3N97 - chains B and M of the 6 polymer chains in the assembly; structure by X-ray diffraction, 3.25 A resolution.

== Chain B ==
Protein: DNA-directed RNA polymerase subunit alpha
Organism: Escherichia coli
Notes: EC 2.7.7.6; fragment: alpha subunit C-terminal domain, residues 246-329
Reference sequence: P0A7Z4 (RPOA_ECOLI); residues 246-329 here = UniProt positions 246-329
Amino-acid sequence (84 residues; numbered 246 to 329; the number before each row is that of its first residue):
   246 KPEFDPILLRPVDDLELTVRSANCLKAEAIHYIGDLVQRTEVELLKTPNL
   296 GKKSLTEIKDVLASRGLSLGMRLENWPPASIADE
Unresolved in the structure: 246-249, 325-329
UniProt features mapped onto this chain:
  - modified residue: Arg-265 (ADP-ribosylarginine), Lys-297 (N6-acetyllysine), Lys-298 (N6-acetyllysine)

== Chain M ==
Molecule: 22-nt DNA strand
Sequence (22 nucleotides; row label = number of the first residue in the row):
     1 TGGAAAAAAGTACTTGACATGG

== Chain B / chain M interface ==
Residue-residue contacts (5):
  Val-264(B) with DT11(M), phosphate contact
  Arg-265(B) with DA9(M), hydrogen bond to the sugar; DG10(M), phosphate contact
  Asn-268(B) with DG10(M), hydrogen bond to the phosphate
  Asn-294(B) with DA9(M), sugar contact
Other interface residues (no listed pair), chain M (4 interface residues in all): DA8

== Overview ==
Chain B and chain M each contribute 4 residues to their interface; the contacts include 2 hydrogen bonds.
Polar contacts include Arg-265(B)/DA9(M) and Asn-268(B)/DG10(M).
Chain B is DNA-directed RNA polymerase subunit alpha (Escherichia coli) and chain M is a 22-nt DNA strand; the
structure, RNA polymerase alpha C-terminal domain (E. coli) and sigma region 4 (T. aq. mutant) bound to ...,
was determined by X-ray diffraction, deposited together with 5CIZ and 3N4M.
